PDB entry 6H3O | X-ray diffraction, 2.50 A resolution | chains A and E of the 8 polymer chains in the assembly

Chain A (and E):
Protein: Alcohol oxidase
From: Phanerochaete chrysosporium
Notes: chain E of this document is another copy of the same molecule, construct and numbering; everything in this record applies to it too
Reference sequence: T2M2J4 (T2M2J4_PHACH); residues 1-651 here = UniProt positions 1-651
Amino-acid sequence (651 residues; row label = number of the first residue in the row):
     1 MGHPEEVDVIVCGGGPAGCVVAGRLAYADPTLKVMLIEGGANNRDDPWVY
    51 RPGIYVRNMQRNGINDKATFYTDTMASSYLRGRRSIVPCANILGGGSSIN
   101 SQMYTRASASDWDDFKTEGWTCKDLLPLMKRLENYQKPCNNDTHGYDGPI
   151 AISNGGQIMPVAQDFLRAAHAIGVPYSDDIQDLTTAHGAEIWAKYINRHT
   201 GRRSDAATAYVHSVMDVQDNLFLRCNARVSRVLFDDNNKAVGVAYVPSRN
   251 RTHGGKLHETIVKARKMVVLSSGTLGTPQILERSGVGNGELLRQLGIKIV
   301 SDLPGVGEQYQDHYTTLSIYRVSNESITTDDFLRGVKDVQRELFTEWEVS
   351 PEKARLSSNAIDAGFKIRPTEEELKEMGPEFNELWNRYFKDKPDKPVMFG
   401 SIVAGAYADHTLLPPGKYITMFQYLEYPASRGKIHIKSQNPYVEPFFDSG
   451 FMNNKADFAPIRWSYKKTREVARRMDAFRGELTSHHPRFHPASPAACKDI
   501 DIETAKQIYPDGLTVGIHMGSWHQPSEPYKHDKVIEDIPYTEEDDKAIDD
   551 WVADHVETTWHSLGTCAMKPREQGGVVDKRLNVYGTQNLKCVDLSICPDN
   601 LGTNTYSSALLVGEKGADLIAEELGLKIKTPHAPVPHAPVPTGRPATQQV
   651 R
Unresolved in the structure: 1-2 (chain E: 1-3)
Differences from the reference sequence: engineered mutation Ser-101 (Phe in T2M2J4)
Ligand contacts: FAD (flavin-adenine dinucleotide): Gly-13, Gly-14, Gly-15, Pro-16, Ala-17, Ile-37, Glu-38, Gly-39, Gly-40, Met-59, Cys-89, Ala-90, Asn-91, Ile-92, Leu-93, Gly-95, Gly-96, Ser-97, Ile-99, Asn-100, Ser-101, Gln-102, Met-103, Tyr-195, Ala-227, Arg-228, Val-229, Ser-271, Ser-272, Gly-273, Gly-276, Ile-280, Thr-559, Trp-560, His-561, Asp-593, Leu-594, Asn-604, Thr-605, Tyr-606, Ser-607, Ala-609
What the authors report for this chain:
  - specificity-determining residues: Met-103 (proposed by the authors, not directly observed)
  - mutagenesis - M103S: increased catalytic activity on glycerol
  - mutagenesis - M103S: unchanged expression
  - mutagenesis - M103S: increased catalytic activity on (R)-(-)-1,2-propanediol

Interface between chain A and chain E:
Contacting residue pairs (134):
  Ile-54(A) / Leu-513(E)
  Val-56(A) / Leu-513(E)
  Val-56(A) / Thr-514(E)
  Val-56(A) / Ile-517(E)
  Arg-57(A) / Leu-513(E)
  Met-59(A) / Gly-516(E)
  Met-59(A) / Ile-517(E)
  Gln-60(A) / Gly-512(E)  hydrogen bond (side chain-backbone)
  Gln-60(A) / Leu-513(E)  hydrogen bond (side chain-backbone)
  Gln-60(A) / Thr-514(E)
  Gln-60(A) / Val-515(E)  hydrogen bond (side chain-backbone)
  Gln-60(A) / Gly-516(E)
  Gln-60(A) / Ile-517(E)
  Arg-61(A) / Ile-502(E)
  Arg-61(A) / Gly-516(E)  hydrogen bond (backbone-backbone)
  Arg-61(A) / His-518(E)
  Asn-62(A) / Lys-506(E)  hydrogen bond (backbone-side chain)
  Asn-62(A) / Val-515(E)
  Arg-81(A) / His-490(E)  hydrogen bond
  Arg-81(A) / Pro-491(E)
  Arg-81(A) / Ala-492(E)
  Arg-83(A) / Ser-521(E)
  Ile-86(A) / His-518(E)  hydrogen bond (backbone-side chain)
  Pro-88(A) / His-518(E)
  Leu-317(A) / Trp-522(E)
  Arg-321(A) / Thr-411(E)  hydrogen bond (side chain-backbone)
  Phe-332(A) / Leu-513(E)  hydrophobic
  Leu-333(A) / Gly-512(E)
  Leu-333(A) / Leu-513(E)  hydrogen bond (backbone-backbone)
  Leu-333(A) / Thr-514(E)
  Arg-334(A) / Tyr-509(E)
  Arg-334(A) / Gly-512(E)
  Gly-335(A) / Asp-511(E)
  Gln-340(A) / Asp-511(E)  hydrogen bond (side chain-backbone)
  Tyr-407(A) / Met-519(E)  hydrophobic
  Ala-408(A) / Thr-514(E)
  Asp-409(A) / Thr-514(E)
  Asp-409(A) / Val-515(E)
  Asp-409(A) / Gly-516(E)  hydrogen bond (side chain-backbone)
  His-410(A) / Pro-415(E)
  His-410(A) / Tyr-509(E)
  His-410(A) / Thr-514(E)  hydrogen bond
  Thr-411(A) / Arg-321(E)  hydrogen bond (backbone-side chain)
  Thr-411(A) / Pro-414(E)
  Thr-411(A) / Pro-415(E)
  Thr-411(A) / Ile-500(E)
  Thr-411(A) / Ala-505(E)
  Thr-411(A) / Ile-508(E)
  Leu-412(A) / Pro-414(E)
  Leu-412(A) / Asp-499(E)
  Leu-412(A) / Ile-500(E)  hydrophobic
  Leu-412(A) / His-523(E)
  Leu-413(A) / Pro-414(E)
  Leu-413(A) / Pro-415(E)
  Pro-414(A) / Thr-411(E)
  Pro-414(A) / Leu-412(E)  hydrophobic
  Pro-414(A) / Leu-413(E)
  Pro-415(A) / His-410(E)
  Pro-415(A) / Leu-413(E)
  Ser-484(A) / Ser-484(E)
  His-485(A) / Trp-522(E)
  Arg-488(A) / Arg-488(E)  hydrogen bond (backbone-side chain)
  Arg-488(A) / Phe-489(E)  hydrogen bond (side chain-backbone)
  Phe-489(A) / Arg-488(E)  hydrogen bond (backbone-side chain)
  His-490(A) / Arg-81(E)
  Pro-491(A) / Asp-554(E)
  Asp-499(A) / Leu-412(E)
  Ile-500(A) / Thr-411(E)
  Ile-500(A) / Leu-412(E)  hydrophobic
  Ile-502(A) / Arg-61(E)
  Ala-505(A) / Thr-411(E)
  Lys-506(A) / Asn-62(E)  hydrogen bond (side chain-backbone)
  Ile-508(A) / Thr-411(E)
  Tyr-509(A) / Arg-334(E)
  Tyr-509(A) / His-410(E)
  Asp-511(A) / Gly-335(E)
  Asp-511(A) / Lys-337(E)  salt bridge
  Asp-511(A) / Gln-340(E)  hydrogen bond (backbone-side chain)
  Gly-512(A) / Gln-60(E)  hydrogen bond (backbone-side chain)
  Gly-512(A) / Leu-333(E)
  Gly-512(A) / Arg-334(E)
  Leu-513(A) / Ile-54(E)  hydrophobic
  Leu-513(A) / Val-56(E)
  Leu-513(A) / Arg-57(E)
  Leu-513(A) / Gln-60(E)  hydrogen bond (backbone-side chain)
  Leu-513(A) / Leu-333(E)  hydrogen bond (backbone-backbone)
  Thr-514(A) / Val-56(E)
  Thr-514(A) / Gln-60(E)
  Thr-514(A) / Leu-333(E)
  Thr-514(A) / Ala-408(E)  hydrogen bond (side chain-backbone)
  Thr-514(A) / Asp-409(E)  hydrogen bond (side chain-backbone)
  Thr-514(A) / His-410(E)  hydrogen bond (side chain-backbone)
  Val-515(A) / Gln-60(E)  hydrogen bond (backbone-side chain)
  Val-515(A) / Asp-409(E)
  Gly-516(A) / Met-59(E)
  Gly-516(A) / Gln-60(E)
  Gly-516(A) / Arg-61(E)  hydrogen bond (backbone-backbone)
  Gly-516(A) / Asp-409(E)  hydrogen bond (backbone-side chain)
  Ile-517(A) / Val-56(E)
  Ile-517(A) / Met-59(E)
  Ile-517(A) / Asp-409(E)
  His-518(A) / Arg-61(E)
  His-518(A) / Ile-86(E)  hydrogen bond (side chain-backbone)
  His-518(A) / Pro-88(E)
  His-518(A) / Glu-557(E)  salt bridge
  Met-519(A) / Tyr-407(E)  hydrophobic
  Met-519(A) / Glu-557(E)
  Met-519(A) / Thr-558(E)
  Met-519(A) / Trp-560(E)  hydrophobic
  Gly-520(A) / His-555(E)  hydrogen bond (backbone-side chain)
  Gly-520(A) / Glu-557(E)  hydrogen bond (backbone-side chain)
  Ser-521(A) / Arg-83(E)
  Ser-521(A) / Asp-554(E)
  Ser-521(A) / His-555(E)  hydrogen bond (backbone-side chain)
  Ser-521(A) / Glu-557(E)  hydrogen bond
  Trp-522(A) / Leu-317(E)
  Trp-522(A) / Ala-408(E)
  Trp-522(A) / His-485(E)
  Trp-522(A) / Trp-551(E)
  Trp-522(A) / His-555(E)
  His-523(A) / Leu-412(E)
  Trp-551(A) / Trp-522(E)
  Asp-554(A) / Pro-491(E)
  Asp-554(A) / Gly-520(E)
  Asp-554(A) / Ser-521(E)
  His-555(A) / Gly-520(E)  hydrogen bond (side chain-backbone)
  His-555(A) / Ser-521(E)  hydrogen bond (side chain-backbone)
  His-555(A) / Trp-522(E)
  Glu-557(A) / His-518(E)  salt bridge
  Glu-557(A) / Met-519(E)
  Glu-557(A) / Gly-520(E)  hydrogen bond (side chain-backbone)
  Glu-557(A) / Ser-521(E)  hydrogen bond
  Thr-558(A) / Met-519(E)
  Trp-560(A) / Met-519(E)  hydrophobic
Interface residues without a listed pair, chain A (67 interface residues in all): Gly-53, Ile-64, Gly-82, Thr-315, Lys-337, Thr-483, Pro-487, Ala-492
Interface residues without a listed pair, chain E (65 interface residues in all): Ile-64, Gly-82, Thr-315, Ile-319, Phe-332

In short:
Chain A and chain E form an interface of 67 and 65 residues respectively; the contacts include 36 hydrogen
bonds and 3 salt bridges. Polar pairs include Asp-511(A)/Lys-337(E), His-518(A)/Glu-557(E) and
Gln-60(A)/Gly-512(E). Ligands of chain A: flavin-adenine dinucleotide. From the paper: M103S of chain A
increases catalytic activity on glycerol; the specificity determinant Met-103(A).
Both chains are Alcohol oxidase (Phanerochaete chrysosporium). Entry 6H3O (Alcohol oxidase from Phanerochaete
chrysosporium mutant F101S) was determined by X-ray diffraction together with 6H3G from the same study.
